Entry 7XNO (electron microscopy, 2.54 A resolution); this record covers chains Z and I of the 12 polymer chains in the assembly.

== Chain Z (and I) ==
Molecule: Mannose permease IID component
Organism: Latilactobacillus sakei L45
Notes: chain I of this document is another copy of the same molecule, construct and numbering; everything in this record applies to it too
UniProtKB: A0A094XZA1 (A0A094XZA1_LATSK); numbering as in UniProt (aligned over 1-303)
Sequence (303 residues; row label = number of the first residue in the row):
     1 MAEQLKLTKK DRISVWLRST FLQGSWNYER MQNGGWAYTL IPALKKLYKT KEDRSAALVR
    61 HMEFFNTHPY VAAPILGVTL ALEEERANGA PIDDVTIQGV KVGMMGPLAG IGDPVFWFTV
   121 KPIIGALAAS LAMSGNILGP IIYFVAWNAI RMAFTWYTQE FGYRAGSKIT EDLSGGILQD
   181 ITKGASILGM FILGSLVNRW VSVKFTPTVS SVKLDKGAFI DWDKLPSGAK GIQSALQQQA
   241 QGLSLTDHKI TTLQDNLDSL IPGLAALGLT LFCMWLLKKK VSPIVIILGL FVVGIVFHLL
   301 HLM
Unresolved in the structure: 1-2
Ligand contacts: alpha-D-mannopyranose (MAN): Gln23, Trp26, Gln32, Asn66, Thr67, His68, Pro69, Ala109, Asp113, Trp117

== Chain Z / chain I interface ==
Pairs across the interface - 11 pairs, chain Z then chain I:
  Ala229(Z) - Trp222(I)
  Ala229(Z) - Leu225(I)  hydrophobic
  Ile232(Z) - Trp222(I)  hydrophobic
  Ile232(Z) - Ile232(I)  hydrophobic
  Ile232(Z) - Ala235(I)  hydrophobic
  Gln233(Z) - Trp222(I)
  Gln233(Z) - Leu245(I)  hydrogen bond (side chain-backbone)
  Leu236(Z) - Trp222(I)  hydrophobic
  Leu236(Z) - Leu236(I)  hydrophobic
  Leu236(Z) - Leu245(I)  hydrophobic
  Gln237(Z) - Thr246(I)
Also at the interface, not in a pair above, chain Z (6 interface residues in all): Lys230
Also at the interface, not in a pair above, chain I (9 interface residues in all): Gly231, Gln239

== In short ==
The interface between chain Z and chain I involves 6 residues on one side and 9 on the other; the contacts
include 1 hydrogen bond. The hydrogen-bonded pair is Gln233(Z)-Leu245(I). Bound to chain Z:
alpha-D-mannopyranose.
Both chains are Mannose permease IID component (Latilactobacillus sakei L45). Entry 7XNO (Cryo-EM structure of
the bacteriocin-receptor-immunity ternary complex from Lactobacillus sakei) was determined by electron
microscopy together with 7XTG from the same study.
